Entry 1V6H (X-ray diffraction, 1.90 A resolution); this record covers chains A and C of the 3 polymer chains in the assembly.

Chain A (and C):
Molecule: Divalent Cation Tolerance Protein CutA1
Source organism: Thermus thermophilus
Notes: chain C of this document is another copy of the same molecule, construct and numbering; everything in this record applies to it too
UniProt: Q7SIA8 (CUTA_THET8); residue numbers follow UniProt; this construct covers 1-103
Sequence (103 residues; numbered 1 to 103; the number before each row is that of its first residue):
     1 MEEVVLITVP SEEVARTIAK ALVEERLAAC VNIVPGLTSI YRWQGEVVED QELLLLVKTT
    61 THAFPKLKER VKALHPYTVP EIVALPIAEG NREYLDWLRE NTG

Interface between chain A and chain C:
Residue-residue contacts - 57 pairs, chain A then chain C:
  Arg16(A) - Thr38(C)
  Arg16(A) - Glu49(C)  salt bridge
  Ala19(A) - Ile40(C)  hydrophobic
  Lys20(A) - Ile40(C)
  Val23(A) - Ile40(C)
  Val23(A) - Arg42(C)  hydrogen bond (backbone-side chain)
  Val23(A) - Val47(C)  hydrophobic
  Glu24(A) - Arg42(C)  hydrogen bond (backbone-side chain)
  Glu24(A) - Val47(C)
  Arg26(A) - Arg42(C)
  Ala29(A) - Tyr41(C)
  Ala29(A) - Arg42(C)  hydrogen bond (backbone-backbone)
  Cys30(A) - Ile40(C)
  Cys30(A) - Tyr41(C)  hydrophobic
  Val31(A) - Thr38(C)
  Val31(A) - Ser39(C)
  Val31(A) - Ile40(C)  hydrogen bond (backbone-backbone)
  Asn32(A) - Thr8(C)
  Asn32(A) - Leu37(C)
  Asn32(A) - Thr38(C)
  Asn32(A) - Ser39(C)  hydrogen bond
  Asn32(A) - Glu52(C)
  Ile33(A) - Gly36(C)
  Ile33(A) - Leu37(C)
  Ile33(A) - Thr38(C)  hydrogen bond (backbone-backbone)
  Val34(A) - Leu37(C)  hydrophobic
  Pro35(A) - Gly36(C)
  Leu56(A) - Leu54(C)  hydrophobic
  Lys58(A) - Glu81(C)  salt bridge
  Leu85(A) - Leu85(C)  hydrophobic
  Pro86(A) - Ala84(C)
  Pro86(A) - Leu85(C)
  Pro86(A) - Pro86(C)
  Ile87(A) - Val83(C)  hydrophobic
  Ile87(A) - Ala84(C)
  Ala88(A) - Glu3(C)
  Ala88(A) - Ala84(C)  hydrogen bond (backbone-backbone)
  Ala88(A) - Pro86(C)
  Glu89(A) - Glu3(C)
  Glu89(A) - Thr61(C)
  Glu89(A) - Phe64(C)
  Glu89(A) - Val83(C)
  Glu89(A) - Ala84(C)  hydrogen bond (backbone-backbone)
  Gly90(A) - Phe64(C)
  Gly90(A) - Ile82(C)
  Asn91(A) - Lys68(C)
  Asn91(A) - Lys72(C)
  Asn91(A) - Pro80(C)
  Asn91(A) - Ile82(C)  hydrogen bond (side chain-backbone)
  Glu93(A) - Thr78(C)
  Glu93(A) - Val79(C)
  Tyr94(A) - Val79(C)  hydrophobic
  Tyr94(A) - Pro80(C)
  Tyr94(A) - Glu81(C)  hydrogen bond
  Tyr94(A) - Val83(C)  hydrophobic
  Trp97(A) - Arg42(C)
  Asn101(A) - Arg42(C)
Also at the interface, not in a pair above, chain A (29 interface residues in all): Val4, Glu25, Leu95
Also at the interface, not in a pair above, chain C (28 interface residues in all): Leu6, Val34

In short:
Chain A and chain C form an interface of 29 and 28 residues respectively, with 10 hydrogen bonds and 2 salt
bridges. Among the polar pairs are Arg16(A)-Glu49(C), Lys58(A)-Glu81(C) and Val23(A)-Arg42(C).
Chain A and chain C are both Divalent Cation Tolerance Protein CutA1 (Thermus thermophilus); the structure,
The Trimeric Structure Of Divalent Cation Tolerance Protein CutA1 From Thermus Thermophilus HB8, was
determined by X-ray diffraction, deposited together with 1NZA and 4NYO.
